Entry 4BEP (X-ray diffraction, 3.14 A resolution); this record covers chains A and B.

# Chain A (and B)
Name: Phosphocholine transferase ankx
Organism: Legionella pneumophila
Notes: EC 2.7.1.-; fragment: fic and ankyrin repeats domains, residues 2-484; chain B of this document is another copy of the same molecule, construct and numbering; everything in this record applies to it too
UniProtKB: Q5ZXN6 (ANKX_LEGPH); numbering as in UniProt (aligned over 2-484)
Chain sequence (512 residues; each row starts with the number of its first residue; numbers below 1 keep their minus sign (Mse-27 is residue -27)):
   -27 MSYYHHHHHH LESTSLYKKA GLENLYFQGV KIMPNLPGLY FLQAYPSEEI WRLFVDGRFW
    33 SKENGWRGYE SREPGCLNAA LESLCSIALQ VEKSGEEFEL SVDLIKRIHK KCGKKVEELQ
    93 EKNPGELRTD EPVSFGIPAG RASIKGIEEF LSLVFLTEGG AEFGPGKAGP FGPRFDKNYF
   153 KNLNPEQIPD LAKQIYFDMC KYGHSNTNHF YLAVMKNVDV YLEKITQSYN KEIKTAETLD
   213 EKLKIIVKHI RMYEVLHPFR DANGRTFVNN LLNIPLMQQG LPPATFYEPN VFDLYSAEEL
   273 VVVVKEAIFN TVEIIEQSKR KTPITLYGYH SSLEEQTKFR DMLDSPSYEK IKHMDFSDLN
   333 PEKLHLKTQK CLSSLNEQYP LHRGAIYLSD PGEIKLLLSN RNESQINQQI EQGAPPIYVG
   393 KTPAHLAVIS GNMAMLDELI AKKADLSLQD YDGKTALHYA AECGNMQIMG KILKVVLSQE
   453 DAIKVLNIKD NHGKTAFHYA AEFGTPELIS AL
Not modelled in the structure: -27 to 4, 483-484 (chain B: -27 to 4, 87-95, 478-484)
Differences from the reference sequence: expression tag (-27 to 1); engineered mutation Pro247 (Leu in Q5ZXN6)
Modified / non-standard residues: Mse-27 (selenomethionine); Mse5, Mse171, Mse187, Mse224, Mse249, Mse314, Mse326, Mse405, Mse407, Mse438, Mse441 (selenomethionine; parent Met)
Ligand contacts: Mg2+ (MG): Ser106, Phe107, Pro145, Phe182
From the paper describing this entry:
  - mutagenesis - Y41A, F107G, E226A, H229A, D233A, R237E, D265A: decreased catalytic activity on Rab1 phosphocholination
  - catalytic residues: His229
  - mutagenesis - H229A, D233A, R237E: decreased catalytic activity on auto-phosphocholination
  - catalytic residues: Arg237 (proposed by the authors, not directly observed)

# Chain A / chain B interface
Contacting residue pairs (42; chain A residue first):
  Ala432(A) - Mse438(B)
  Ala433(A) - Mse438(B)
  Gly436(A) - Mse438(B)
  Asn437(A) - Mse438(B)
  Mse438(A) - Ala432(B)
  Mse438(A) - Ala433(B)
  Mse438(A) - Gly436(B)
  Mse438(A) - Asn437(B)
  Mse438(A) - Mse441(B)
  Mse438(A) - Ala472(B)
  Mse438(A) - Phe475(B)  hydrophobic
  Gln439(A) - Ala472(B)
  Gln439(A) - Ala473(B)
  Gln439(A) - Phe475(B)
  Mse441(A) - Mse438(B)
  Gly442(A) - Phe469(B)
  Gly442(A) - Ala472(B)
  Gly442(A) - Ala473(B)
  Lys443(A) - Ala473(B)
  Leu445(A) - Phe469(B)  hydrophobic
  Lys446(A) - Phe469(B)
  Lys446(A) - Ala473(B)
  Leu449(A) - Leu458(B)  hydrophobic
  Leu449(A) - Asn459(B)
  Leu449(A) - Phe469(B)  hydrophobic
  Leu458(A) - Leu449(B)  hydrophobic
  Leu458(A) - Leu458(B)  hydrophobic
  Asn459(A) - Leu449(B)
  Phe469(A) - Gly442(B)
  Phe469(A) - Leu445(B)  hydrophobic
  Phe469(A) - Lys446(B)
  Phe469(A) - Leu449(B)  hydrophobic
  Ala472(A) - Mse438(B)
  Ala472(A) - Gln439(B)
  Ala472(A) - Gly442(B)
  Ala473(A) - Gln439(B)
  Ala473(A) - Gly442(B)
  Ala473(A) - Lys443(B)
  Ala473(A) - Lys446(B)
  Phe475(A) - Mse438(B)  hydrophobic
  Phe475(A) - Gln439(B)  hydrogen bond (backbone-side chain)
  Thr477(A) - Gln439(B)
Other interface residues (no listed pair), chain A (23 interface residues in all): Ile455, His470, Glu474, Gly476
Other interface residues (no listed pair), chain B (21 interface residues in all): Ile455, His470, Glu474

# Summary
The interface between chain A and chain B involves 23 residues on one side and 21 on the other, with 1
hydrogen bond. The hydrogen-bonded pair is Phe475(A)-Gln439(B). From the paper: catalytic residues His229(A)
and Arg237(A); Y41A, F107G and E226A of chain A, among others, reduce catalytic activity on Rab1
phosphocholination; 7 substitutions were tested in all.
Both chains are Phosphocholine transferase ankx (Legionella pneumophila). Entry 4BEP (Crystal structure of the
Legionella pneumophila FIC domain-containing effector AnkX protein (apo-form)) was determined by X-ray
diffraction (same publication as 4BER and 4BES).
